4MYH - chains A and B; structure by X-ray diffraction, 3.38 A resolution.

# Chain A (and B)
Protein: Iron-sulfur clusters transporter ATM1, mitochondrial
Organism: Saccharomyces cerevisiae
Notes: EC 3.6.3.44; chain B of this document is another copy of the same molecule, construct and numbering; everything in this record applies to it too
Reference sequence: P40416 (ATM1_YEAST); residues 98-690 here = UniProt positions 98-690
Sequence (598 residues; numbered 98 to 695; the number before each row is that of its first residue):
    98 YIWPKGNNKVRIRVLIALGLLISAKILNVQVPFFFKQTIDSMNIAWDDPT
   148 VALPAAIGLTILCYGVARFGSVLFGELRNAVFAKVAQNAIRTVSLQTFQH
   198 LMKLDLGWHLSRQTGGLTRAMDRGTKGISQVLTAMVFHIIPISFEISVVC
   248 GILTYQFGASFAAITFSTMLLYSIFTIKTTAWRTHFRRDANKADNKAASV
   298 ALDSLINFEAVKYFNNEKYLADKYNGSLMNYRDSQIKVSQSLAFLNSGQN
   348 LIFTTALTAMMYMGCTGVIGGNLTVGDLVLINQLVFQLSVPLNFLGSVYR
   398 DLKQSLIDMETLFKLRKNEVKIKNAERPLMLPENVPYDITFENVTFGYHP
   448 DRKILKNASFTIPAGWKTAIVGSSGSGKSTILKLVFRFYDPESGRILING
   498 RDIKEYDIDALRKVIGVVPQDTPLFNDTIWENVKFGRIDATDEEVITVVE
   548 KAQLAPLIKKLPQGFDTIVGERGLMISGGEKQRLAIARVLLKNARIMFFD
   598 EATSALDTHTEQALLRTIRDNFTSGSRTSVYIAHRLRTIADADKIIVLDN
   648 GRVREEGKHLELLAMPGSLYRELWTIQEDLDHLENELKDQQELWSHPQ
Sequence notes: expression tag (691-695)
Curated features (UniProtKB/Swiss-Prot):
  - binding site (glutathione): Arg-280 to Arg-284, Asn-343 to Gln-346, Gly-393
  - binding site (ATP): Tyr-445, Gly-469 to Lys-480
  - mutagenesis: Arg-216 (R216Q: Decreases ATP hydrolysis. Decreases transporter activity), Lys-475 (K475M: Loss of function; significant decrease in ATP-binding; no homodimerization; Decreases ATP hydrolysis. Decreases transporter activity), Glu-598 (E598A: Loss of function; slight decrease in ATP-binding), Leu-666 to Leu-690 (Impairs protein stability)

# Interface between chain A and chain B
Pairs across the interface (244):
  Phe-132(A) / Met-358(B)  hydrophobic
  Phe-132(A) / Asn-379(B)
  Thr-135(A) / Met-358(B)
  Ile-136(A) / Ile-136(B)  hydrophobic
  Ile-136(A) / Val-372(B)
  Ile-136(A) / Val-376(B)  hydrophobic
  Met-139(A) / Cys-362(B)
  Met-139(A) / Val-365(B)  hydrophobic
  Asn-140(A) / Asn-140(B)  hydrogen bond
  Trp-143(A) / Val-365(B)
  Trp-143(A) / Ile-366(B)
  Pro-146(A) / Ile-366(B)
  Pro-146(A) / Gly-367(B)
  Val-148(A) / Ile-366(B)
  Ala-149(A) / Ile-366(B)
  Leu-150(A) / Ile-366(B)
  Ile-158(A) / Thr-355(B)
  Ile-158(A) / Met-358(B)  hydrophobic
  Ile-158(A) / Tyr-359(B)  hydrophobic
  Tyr-161(A) / Leu-354(B)
  Tyr-161(A) / Thr-355(B)
  Tyr-161(A) / Met-358(B)  hydrophobic
  Tyr-161(A) / Asn-379(B)  hydrogen bond
  Gly-162(A) / Thr-351(B)
  Gly-162(A) / Thr-355(B)  hydrogen bond (backbone-side chain)
  Arg-165(A) / Asn-347(B)
  Arg-165(A) / Phe-350(B)
  Arg-165(A) / Thr-351(B)  hydrogen bond
  Arg-165(A) / Leu-354(B)
  Arg-165(A) / Phe-383(B)
  Phe-166(A) / Ser-344(B)
  Phe-166(A) / Asn-347(B)
  Phe-166(A) / Leu-348(B)  hydrophobic
  Phe-166(A) / Thr-351(B)
  Val-169(A) / Asn-343(B)
  Val-169(A) / Ser-344(B)
  Val-169(A) / Asn-347(B)
  Glu-173(A) / Leu-339(B)
  Glu-173(A) / Ala-340(B)
  Glu-173(A) / Asn-343(B)  hydrogen bond
  Glu-173(A) / Ser-344(B)
  Asn-176(A) / Ser-336(B)
  Ala-180(A) / Ser-336(B)
  Lys-181(A) / Ile-333(B)
  Gln-184(A) / Tyr-328(B)
  Gln-184(A) / Arg-329(B)
  Gln-184(A) / Gln-332(B)
  Arg-188(A) / Asn-322(B)  hydrogen bond
  Arg-188(A) / Leu-325(B)
  Arg-188(A) / Met-326(B)
  Ser-191(A) / Tyr-321(B)  hydrogen bond (backbone-side chain)
  Ser-191(A) / Leu-325(B)
  Leu-192(A) / Ala-318(B)
  Leu-192(A) / Tyr-321(B)  hydrophobic
  Leu-192(A) / Asn-322(B)
  Leu-192(A) / Leu-325(B)
  Phe-195(A) / Ala-298(B)  hydrophobic
  Phe-195(A) / Ser-301(B)
  Phe-195(A) / Leu-317(B)
  Phe-195(A) / Ala-318(B)  hydrophobic
  Phe-195(A) / Tyr-321(B)  hydrophobic
  Gln-196(A) / Ala-318(B)
  Leu-198(A) / Leu-302(B)  hydrophobic
  Met-199(A) / Phe-305(B)
  Met-199(A) / Lys-309(B)
  Met-199(A) / Glu-314(B)
  Leu-201(A) / Phe-305(B)
  Leu-203(A) / Phe-305(B)  hydrophobic
  Leu-203(A) / Glu-306(B)
  His-206(A) / Phe-305(B)
  Leu-214(A) / Leu-302(B)  hydrophobic
  Thr-215(A) / Leu-299(B)
  Met-218(A) / Tyr-321(B)
  Ser-296(A) / Arg-569(B)
  Ala-298(A) / Phe-195(B)  hydrophobic
  Leu-299(A) / Thr-215(B)
  Asp-300(A) / Phe-522(B)
  Asp-300(A) / Asn-523(B)  hydrogen bond (side chain-backbone)
  Ser-301(A) / Phe-195(B)
  Ser-301(A) / Met-199(B)
  Leu-302(A) / Leu-214(B)  hydrophobic
  Asn-304(A) / Pro-520(B)
  Asn-304(A) / Leu-521(B)  hydrogen bond (side chain-backbone)
  Asn-304(A) / Phe-522(B)
  Phe-305(A) / Met-199(B)
  Phe-305(A) / Leu-201(B)
  Phe-305(A) / Leu-203(B)  hydrophobic
  Phe-305(A) / His-206(B)
  Glu-306(A) / Leu-203(B)
  Ala-307(A) / Pro-520(B)  hydrophobic
  Ala-307(A) / Phe-532(B)
  Val-308(A) / Met-199(B)  hydrophobic
  Lys-309(A) / Met-199(B)  hydrogen bond (side chain-backbone)
  Lys-309(A) / Phe-483(B)
  Lys-309(A) / Phe-485(B)
  Lys-309(A) / Arg-509(B)
  Tyr-310(A) / Phe-483(B)  hydrophobic
  Tyr-310(A) / Phe-485(B)  hydrophobic
  Tyr-310(A) / Ile-512(B)
  Tyr-310(A) / Val-514(B)  hydrophobic
  Tyr-310(A) / Lys-589(B)  hydrogen bond (backbone-side chain)
  Phe-311(A) / Phe-532(B)  hydrophobic
  Phe-311(A) / Gly-533(B)
  Phe-311(A) / Arg-585(B)
  Phe-311(A) / Lys-589(B)
  Asn-312(A) / Gly-533(B)
  Asn-312(A) / Arg-534(B)
  Asn-312(A) / Ile-535(B)
  Asn-313(A) / Phe-532(B)
  Asn-313(A) / Ile-535(B)
  Glu-314(A) / Met-199(B)
  Glu-314(A) / Asp-506(B)
  Tyr-316(A) / Glu-528(B)  hydrogen bond
  Tyr-316(A) / Ile-535(B)  hydrophobic
  Leu-317(A) / Phe-195(B)
  Ala-318(A) / Leu-192(B)
  Ala-318(A) / Phe-195(B)  hydrophobic
  Ala-318(A) / Gln-196(B)
  Tyr-321(A) / Ser-191(B)
  Tyr-321(A) / Phe-195(B)  hydrophobic
  Tyr-321(A) / Met-218(B)
  Asn-322(A) / Arg-188(B)  hydrogen bond
  Asn-322(A) / Leu-192(B)
  Leu-325(A) / Arg-188(B)
  Leu-325(A) / Ser-191(B)
  Met-326(A) / Arg-188(B)
  Tyr-328(A) / Gln-184(B)
  Arg-329(A) / Gln-184(B)
  Gln-332(A) / Gln-184(B)
  Ile-333(A) / Lys-181(B)
  Ser-336(A) / Asn-176(B)
  Ser-336(A) / Ala-180(B)
  Gln-337(A) / Ala-177(B)
  Leu-339(A) / Glu-173(B)
  Ala-340(A) / Glu-173(B)
  Asn-343(A) / Glu-173(B)  hydrogen bond
  Ser-344(A) / Phe-166(B)
  Ser-344(A) / Leu-170(B)
  Ser-344(A) / Glu-173(B)
  Asn-347(A) / Arg-165(B)
  Asn-347(A) / Phe-166(B)
  Asn-347(A) / Val-169(B)
  Leu-348(A) / Phe-166(B)  hydrophobic
  Phe-350(A) / Arg-165(B)
  Thr-351(A) / Gly-162(B)
  Thr-351(A) / Arg-165(B)  hydrogen bond
  Thr-351(A) / Phe-166(B)
  Leu-354(A) / Tyr-161(B)
  Leu-354(A) / Arg-165(B)
  Thr-355(A) / Ile-158(B)
  Thr-355(A) / Tyr-161(B)
  Thr-355(A) / Gly-162(B)  hydrogen bond (side chain-backbone)
  Met-358(A) / Phe-132(B)  hydrophobic
  Met-358(A) / Thr-135(B)
  Met-358(A) / Ile-158(B)  hydrophobic
  Met-358(A) / Tyr-161(B)  hydrophobic
  Tyr-359(A) / Ile-158(B)  hydrophobic
  Cys-362(A) / Met-139(B)
  Cys-362(A) / Leu-150(B)  hydrophobic
  Val-365(A) / Met-139(B)  hydrophobic
  Val-365(A) / Trp-143(B)
  Ile-366(A) / Trp-143(B)  hydrophobic
  Ile-366(A) / Pro-146(B)
  Ile-366(A) / Val-148(B)  hydrophobic
  Val-372(A) / Ile-136(B)
  Val-376(A) / Ile-136(B)  hydrophobic
  Val-376(A) / Val-376(B)  hydrophobic
  Asn-379(A) / Phe-132(B)
  Asn-379(A) / Tyr-161(B)  hydrogen bond
  Gln-380(A) / Gln-380(B)  hydrogen bond
  Phe-383(A) / Phe-383(B)  hydrophobic
  Gly-469(A) / Trp-691(B)
  Ser-470(A) / Trp-691(B)
  Ser-471(A) / Trp-691(B)  hydrogen bond (side chain-backbone)
  Ser-471(A) / Ser-692(B)
  Ser-471(A) / His-693(B)
  Ser-471(A) / Pro-694(B)
  Gly-472(A) / Pro-694(B)
  Leu-479(A) / Tyr-310(B)
  Phe-483(A) / Lys-309(B)
  Phe-483(A) / Tyr-310(B)  hydrophobic
  Phe-485(A) / Lys-309(B)
  Phe-485(A) / Tyr-310(B)  hydrophobic
  Arg-509(A) / Lys-309(B)
  Val-514(A) / Tyr-310(B)  hydrophobic
  Pro-520(A) / Asn-304(B)
  Pro-520(A) / Ala-307(B)  hydrophobic
  Leu-521(A) / Asn-304(B)  hydrogen bond (backbone-side chain)
  Phe-522(A) / Asp-300(B)
  Phe-522(A) / Asn-304(B)
  Phe-522(A) / Val-308(B)  hydrophobic
  Asn-523(A) / Asp-300(B)  hydrogen bond (backbone-side chain)
  Asp-524(A) / Lys-320(B)  salt bridge
  Glu-528(A) / Tyr-316(B)  hydrogen bond
  Phe-532(A) / Ala-307(B)
  Phe-532(A) / Val-308(B)  hydrophobic
  Phe-532(A) / Asn-313(B)  hydrogen bond (backbone-side chain)
  Gly-533(A) / Phe-311(B)
  Gly-533(A) / Asn-312(B)
  Arg-534(A) / Asn-312(B)
  Ile-535(A) / Asn-312(B)
  Ile-535(A) / Asn-313(B)
  Ile-535(A) / Tyr-316(B)  hydrophobic
  Arg-569(A) / Ser-296(B)
  Arg-585(A) / Phe-311(B)
  Lys-589(A) / Tyr-310(B)  hydrogen bond (side chain-backbone)
  Lys-589(A) / Phe-311(B)
  His-631(A) / Trp-691(B)
  Asp-646(A) / Gln-695(B)  hydrogen bond
  Asn-647(A) / Pro-694(B)
  Leu-666(A) / Gln-695(B)
  Ile-673(A) / Gln-687(B)
  Gln-674(A) / Trp-691(B)  hydrogen bond
  Asp-676(A) / Gln-687(B)
  Leu-677(A) / Leu-684(B)  hydrophobic
  Leu-677(A) / Gln-687(B)
  Leu-677(A) / Gln-688(B)
  Leu-680(A) / Glu-683(B)
  Leu-680(A) / Leu-684(B)
  Leu-680(A) / Gln-687(B)
  Glu-683(A) / Leu-680(B)
  Leu-684(A) / Leu-680(B)  hydrophobic
  Leu-684(A) / Glu-681(B)
  Gln-687(A) / Ile-673(B)
  Gln-687(A) / Asp-676(B)
  Gln-687(A) / Leu-677(B)
  Gln-688(A) / Leu-677(B)
  Trp-691(A) / Gly-469(B)
  Trp-691(A) / Ser-470(B)
  Trp-691(A) / Ser-471(B)  hydrogen bond (backbone-side chain)
  Trp-691(A) / Lys-475(B)
  Trp-691(A) / His-631(B)
  Trp-691(A) / Gln-674(B)
  Ser-692(A) / Ser-471(B)
  His-693(A) / Ser-470(B)
  His-693(A) / Ser-471(B)
  Pro-694(A) / Ser-470(B)
  Pro-694(A) / Ser-471(B)
  Pro-694(A) / Asp-646(B)
  Pro-694(A) / Asn-647(B)
  Gln-695(A) / Ser-470(B)  hydrogen bond
  Gln-695(A) / Asp-646(B)  hydrogen bond (backbone-side chain)
  Gln-695(A) / Arg-651(B)
  Gln-695(A) / Leu-666(B)
Interface residues without a listed pair, chain A (140 interface residues in all): Asp-145, Thr-147, Leu-170, Ala-177, Asn-185, Thr-211, Lys-320, Gly-367, Leu-375, Ile-512, Pro-516, Val-586, Arg-651, Leu-670, Glu-681, Leu-690
Interface residues without a listed pair, chain B (141 interface residues in all): Asp-145, Ala-149, Pro-151, Asn-185, Leu-198, Thr-211, Leu-375, Gly-472, Leu-479, Lys-510, Asp-524, Val-586, Leu-670, Leu-690

# In short
140 residues of chain A face 141 of chain B across their interface, with 29 hydrogen bonds and 1 salt bridge.
Polar pairs include Asp-524(A)/Lys-320(B), Asn-140(A)/Asn-140(B) and Tyr-161(A)/Asn-379(B). From UniProt: 10
glutathione-binding residues, 13 ATP-binding residues and 3 mutagenesis sites on chain A.
Chain A and chain B are both Iron-sulfur clusters transporter ATM1, mitochondrial (Saccharomyces cerevisiae);
the structure, Structure of the Glutathione bound mitochondrial ABC transporter, Atm1, was determined by X-ray
diffraction (same publication as 4MYC).
